Entry 7S7U (X-ray diffraction, 2.95 A resolution); this record covers chain A.

Chain A:
Protein: iNicSnFR 3.0 Fluorescent Nicotine Sensor
Organism: Thermoanaerobacter sp. X513
Sequence (537 residues; each row starts with the number of its first residue; note: 2 numbers in that range are skipped by the numbering (no residue carries them; nothing is unmodelled there); numbers below 1 keep their minus sign (Met-13 is residue -13)):
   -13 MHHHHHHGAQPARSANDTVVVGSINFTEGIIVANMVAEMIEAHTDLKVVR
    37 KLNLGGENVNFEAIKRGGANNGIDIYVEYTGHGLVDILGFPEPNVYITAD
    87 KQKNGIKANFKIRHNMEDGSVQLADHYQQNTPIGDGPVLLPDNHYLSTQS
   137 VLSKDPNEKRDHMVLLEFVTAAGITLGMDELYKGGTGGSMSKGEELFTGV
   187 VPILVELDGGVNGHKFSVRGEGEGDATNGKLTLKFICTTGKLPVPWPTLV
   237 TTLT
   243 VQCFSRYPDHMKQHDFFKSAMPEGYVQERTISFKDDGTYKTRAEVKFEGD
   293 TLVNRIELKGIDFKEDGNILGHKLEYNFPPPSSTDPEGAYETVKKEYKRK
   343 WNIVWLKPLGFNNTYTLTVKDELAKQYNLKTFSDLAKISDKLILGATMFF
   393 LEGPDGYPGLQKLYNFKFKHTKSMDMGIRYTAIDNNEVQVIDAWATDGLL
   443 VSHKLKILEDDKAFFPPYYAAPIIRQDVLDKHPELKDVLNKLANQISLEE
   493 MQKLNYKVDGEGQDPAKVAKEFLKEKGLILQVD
Unresolved in the structure: -13 to 2, 169-175, 524-525
Covalently attached groups: covalent link Thr240-Val243
Modified positions: Thr240 ({2-[(1R,2R)-1-amino-2-hydroxypropyl]-4-(4-hydroxybenzylidene)-5-oxo-4,5-dihydro-1H-imidazol-1-yl}acetic acid; CRO)

In short:
Chain A is iNicSnFR 3.0 Fluorescent Nicotine Sensor (Thermoanaerobacter sp. X513); the structure, Crystal
structure of iNicSnFR3a Fluorescent Nicotine Sensor with nicotine bound, was determined by X-ray diffraction,
deposited together with 7S7V.
